Entry 4ZPK (X-ray diffraction, 3.60 A resolution); this record covers chains A and C of the 4 polymer chains in the assembly.

# Chain A
Protein: Aryl hydrocarbon receptor nuclear translocator
Organism: Mus musculus
Reference sequence: P53762 (ARNT_MOUSE); numbering as in UniProt (aligned over 82-464)
Sequence (384 residues; each row starts with the number of its first residue):
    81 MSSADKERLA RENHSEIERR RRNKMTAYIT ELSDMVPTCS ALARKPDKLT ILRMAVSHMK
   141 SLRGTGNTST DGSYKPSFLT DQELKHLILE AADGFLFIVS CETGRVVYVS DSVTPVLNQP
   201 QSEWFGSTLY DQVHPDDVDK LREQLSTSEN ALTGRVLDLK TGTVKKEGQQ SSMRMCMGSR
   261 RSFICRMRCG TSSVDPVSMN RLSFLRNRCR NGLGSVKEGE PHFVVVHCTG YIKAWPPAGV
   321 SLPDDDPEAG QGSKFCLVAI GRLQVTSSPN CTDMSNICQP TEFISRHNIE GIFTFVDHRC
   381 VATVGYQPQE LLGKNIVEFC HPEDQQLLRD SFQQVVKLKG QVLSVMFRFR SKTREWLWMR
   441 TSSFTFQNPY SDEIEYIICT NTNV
Not modelled in the structure: 81-86, 143-156, 228-258, 272-300, 314-334, 346-360
Construct notes: initiating methionine (81)
UniProt features mapped onto this chain:
  - region: Leu-167 to Ala-171 (Mediates the transcription activity and dimerization of the AHR:ARNT complex)

# Chain C
Molecule: 21-nt DNA strand
Sequence (21 nucleotides; row label = number of the first residue in the row):
     1 GGCTGCGTAC GTGCGGGTCG T

# How chain A and chain C interact
Residue-residue contacts (12):
  Arg-91(A) / DT12(C)  salt bridge to the phosphate
  Arg-91(A) / DG13(C)  salt bridge to the phosphate
  His-94(A) / DT12(C)  base contact
  His-94(A) / DG13(C)  hydrogen bond to the base
  Ser-95(A) / DG11(C)  phosphate contact
  Glu-98(A) / DT12(C)  base contact
  Arg-99(A) / DG11(C)  phosphate contact
  Arg-102(A) / DC10(C)  base contact
  Arg-102(A) / DG11(C)  hydrogen bond to the base
  Thr-106(A) / DA9(C)  phosphate contact
  Asp-127(A) / DT8(C)  phosphate contact
  Lys-128(A) / DT8(C)  hydrogen bond to the phosphate
Interface residues without a listed pair, chain C (7 interface residues in all): DG7

# Summary
9 residues of chain A face 7 of chain C across their interface, with 3 hydrogen bonds and 2 salt bridges.
Polar contacts include His-94(A)/DG13(C), Arg-102(A)/DG11(C) and Lys-128(A)/DT8(C).
Chain A is Aryl hydrocarbon receptor nuclear translocator (Mus musculus) and chain C is a 21-nt DNA strand;
the structure, Crystal Structure of the Heterodimeric HIF-2a:ARNT Complex with HRE DNA, was determined by
X-ray diffraction, deposited together with 4ZP4, 4ZPH, 4ZPR and 4ZQD.
